Entry 9CUL (electron microscopy, 3.60 A resolution); this record covers chains k and L of the 26 polymer chains in the assembly.

Chain k:
Molecule: Head stabilization/decoration protein
Organism: Pectobacterium phage phiTE
UniProtKB: K9L4E7 (K9L4E7_9CAUD); residues 1-149 here = UniProt positions 1-149
Sequence (149 residues; numbered 1 to 149; the number before each row is that of its first residue):
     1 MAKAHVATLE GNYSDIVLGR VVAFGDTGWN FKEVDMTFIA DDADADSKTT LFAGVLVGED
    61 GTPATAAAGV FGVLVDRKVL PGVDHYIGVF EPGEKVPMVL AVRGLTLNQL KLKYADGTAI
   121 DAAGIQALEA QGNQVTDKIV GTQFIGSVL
Unresolved in the structure: 1

Chain L:
Molecule: Major capsid protein
Organism: Pectobacterium phage phiTE
UniProtKB: K9L3X8 (K9L3X8_9CAUD); residue numbers follow UniProt; this construct covers 1-332
Sequence (332 residues; each row starts with the number of its first residue):
     1 MQNGDFQILD YTGLISTMPR VDTLLQSMNL FTEHFGRTTV ARIERLDDGA GDIKAVQRGG
    61 VRQHLANDRK KIVNLNIPFF PLDRSIDRAD IQNFREFGTE NAPATVDAEV QRHMARIRRS
   121 HAILKSKAMY AALKGTSWSP DDPVSDYNYY DVWGATQTTA DVDFTKLGVD PIEVLEAEAR
   181 AHIIDWAGDN GDNYEIVVLA SRQWFSALIA HPQVTGAYSQ YPSTQEILRR RLGGNANNRI
   241 FEHKNILFIE DISGNIPAGE AYIFPRGISR MFEIYYAPSD TLRDANQAAQ ELYVFFKESN
   301 YLREAKIESE TSFLTVNNRP ELVVKSTGKF TA
Unresolved in the structure: 141, 332

Interface between chain k and chain L:
Contacting residue pairs - 20 pairs, chain k then chain L:
  Asn12(k) with Asp90(L)
  Tyr13(k) with Asp87(L); Asp90(L)
  Ser14(k) with Arg84(L); Ser85(L), hydrogen bond (side chain-backbone); Asp90(L)
  Asp15(k) with Arg84(L), salt bridge
  Leu18(k) with Ser85(L), hydrogen bond (backbone-side chain)
  Arg20(k) with Glu304(L), salt bridge
  Phe24(k) with Tyr301(L)
  Leu80(k) with Ala89(L), hydrophobic
  Val140(k) with Leu82(L), hydrophobic
  Gln143(k) with Pro19(L)
  Ile145(k) with Thr17(L); Pro19(L), hydrophobic
  Val148(k) with Arg20(L)
  Leu149(k) with Arg20(L); Val21(L), hydrogen bond (backbone-backbone); Asp22(L), hydrogen bond (backbone-backbone); Ile123(L)
Other interface residues (no listed pair), chain k (19 interface residues in all): Leu9, Gly19, Thr27, Val83, Phe144, Ser147
Other interface residues (no listed pair), chain L (19 interface residues in all): Met18, Ile86, Phe94, Ser253, Arg303

Overview:
Chain k and chain L each contribute 19 residues to their interface, with 4 hydrogen bonds and 2 salt bridges.
Among the polar pairs are Asp15(k)-Arg84(L), Arg20(k)-Glu304(L) and Ser14(k)-Ser85(L).
Here chain k is Head stabilization/decoration protein and chain L is Major capsid protein, both from
Pectobacterium phage phiTE. Entry 9CUL (Bacteriophage PhiTE mature capsid) was determined by electron
microscopy (same publication as 9CB9, 9CBA, 9CC7, 9CUY and 9MJN).
